Entry 2XT4 (X-ray diffraction, 2.39 A resolution); this record covers chains A and B.

Chain A (and B):
Protein: Mcbg-like protein
Source organism: Xanthomonas albilineans
Notes: chain B of this document is another copy of the same molecule, construct and numbering; everything in this record applies to it too
Reference sequence: Q70C34 (Q70C34_XANAL); numbering as in UniProt; present here: 1-90, 97-200
Sequence (194 residues; numbered 1 to 200; 6 numbers in that range are skipped by the numbering (no residue carries them; nothing is unmodelled there); the number before each row is that of its first residue):
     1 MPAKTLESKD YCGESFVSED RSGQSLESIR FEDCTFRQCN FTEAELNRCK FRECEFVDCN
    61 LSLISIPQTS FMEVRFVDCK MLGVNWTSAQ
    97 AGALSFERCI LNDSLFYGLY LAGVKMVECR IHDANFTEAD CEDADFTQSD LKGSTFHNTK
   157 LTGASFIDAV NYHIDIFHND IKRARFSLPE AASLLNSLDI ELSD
Not modelled in the structure: 1-8, 200 (chain B: 200)
Differences from the reference sequence: engineered mutation A97 (Glu in Q70C34)

Interface between chain A and chain B:
Contacting residue pairs - 36 pairs, chain A then chain B:
  I172(A) - I172(B)  hydrophobic
  I172(A) - F173(B)
  F173(A) - I172(B)
  F173(A) - F173(B)  hydrophobic
  I177(A) - L194(B)  hydrophobic
  I177(A) - I196(B)
  R179(A) - D195(B)  hydrogen bond (backbone-backbone)
  R179(A) - E197(B)
  A180(A) - I196(B)
  A180(A) - E197(B)  hydrogen bond (backbone-backbone)
  R181(A) - E197(B)
  F182(A) - E197(B)  hydrogen bond (backbone-backbone)
  F182(A) - L198(B)
  F182(A) - S199(B)  hydrogen bond (backbone-backbone)
  S183(A) - S199(B)
  L184(A) - L198(B)  hydrophobic
  L184(A) - S199(B)
  L190(A) - L191(B)  hydrophobic
  L190(A) - I196(B)  hydrophobic
  L191(A) - L190(B)  hydrophobic
  L191(A) - L191(B)  hydrophobic
  L194(A) - I177(B)  hydrophobic
  D195(A) - K178(B)
  D195(A) - R179(B)  hydrogen bond (backbone-backbone)
  I196(A) - I177(B)
  I196(A) - A180(B)
  I196(A) - F182(B)  hydrophobic
  E197(A) - A180(B)  hydrogen bond (backbone-backbone)
  E197(A) - R181(B)
  E197(A) - F182(B)  hydrogen bond (backbone-backbone)
  L198(A) - F182(B)
  L198(A) - L184(B)  hydrophobic
  L198(A) - A187(B)  hydrophobic
  S199(A) - F182(B)  hydrogen bond (backbone-backbone)
  S199(A) - S183(B)
  S199(A) - L184(B)  hydrogen bond (backbone-backbone)
Other interface residues (no listed pair), chain A (19 interface residues in all): K178, A187
Other interface residues (no listed pair), chain B (20 interface residues in all): I163

In short:
19 residues of chain A face 20 of chain B across their interface, with 9 hydrogen bonds. Main-chain hydrogen
bonds include R179(A)-D195(B), A180(A)-E197(B) and F182(A)-E197(B).
Both chains are Mcbg-like protein (Xanthomonas albilineans). Entry 2XT4 (Structure of the pentapeptide repeat
protein AlbG, a resistance factor for the topoisomerase poison albicidin) was determined by X-ray diffraction.
